Entry 3AZN (X-ray diffraction, 3.00 A resolution); this record covers chains G and I of the 10 polymer chains in the assembly.

[Chain G]
Protein: Histone H2A type 1-B/E
Source organism: Homo sapiens
UniProt: P04908 (H2A1B_HUMAN); residues 0-129 here correspond to UniProt positions 1-130 (UniProt number = residue number + 1)
Sequence (133 residues; numbered -3 to 129; the number before each row is that of its first residue; numbers below 1 keep their minus sign (Gly-3 is residue -3)):
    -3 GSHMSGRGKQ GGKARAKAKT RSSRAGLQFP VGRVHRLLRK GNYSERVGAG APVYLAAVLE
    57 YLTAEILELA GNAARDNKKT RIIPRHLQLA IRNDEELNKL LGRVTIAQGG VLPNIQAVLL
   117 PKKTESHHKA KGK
Disordered / not traced: -3 to 14, 119-129
Sequence notes: expression tag (-3 to -1)
Curated features (UniProtKB/Swiss-Prot):
  - modified residue: Ser1 (N-acetylserine), Arg3 (Citrulline), Lys5 (N6-(2-hydroxyisobutyryl)lysine), Lys9 (N6-(2-hydroxyisobutyryl)lysine), Lys13 (N6-(beta-hydroxybutyryl)lysine), Lys36 (N6-(2-hydroxyisobutyryl)lysine), Lys74 (N6-(2-hydroxyisobutyryl)lysine), Lys75 (N6-(2-hydroxyisobutyryl)lysine), Lys95 (N6-(2-hydroxyisobutyryl)lysine), Gln104 (N5-methylglutamine), Lys118 (N6-(2-hydroxyisobutyryl)lysine), Lys119 (N6-crotonyllysine), Thr120 (Phosphothreonine), Lys125 (N6-crotonyllysine)
  - cross-link (Glycyl lysine isopeptide (Lys-Gly)): Lys13 (interchain with G-Cter in ubiquitin), Lys15 (interchain with G-Cter in ubiquitin), Lys119 (interchain with G-Cter in ubiquitin)

[Chain I]
Molecule: 146-nt DNA strand
Sequence (146 nucleotides; each row starts with the number of its first residue):
     1 ATCAATATCC ACCTGCAGAT TCTACCAAAA GTGTATTTGG AAACTGCTCC ATCAAAAGGC
    61 ATGTTCAGCT GAATTCAGCT GAACATGCCT TTTGATGGAG CAGTTTCCAA ATACACTTTT
   121 GGTAGAATCT GCAGGTGGAT ATTGAT
Disordered / not traced: 146
Bound ions: Mn2+ site 1 near DG78 (its only coordinating residue here); Mn2+ site 2 near DG100 (its only coordinating residue here); Mn2+ site 3 near DG121 (its only coordinating residue here)

[How chain G and chain I interact]
Residue-residue contacts - 14 pairs, chain G then chain I:
  Arg29(G) with DG121(I), hydrogen bond to the phosphate; DG122(I), salt bridge to the phosphate
  Arg42(G) with DA111(I), hydrogen bond to the sugar; DT112(I), phosphate contact
  Val43(G) with DA111(I), sugar contact; DT112(I), hydrogen bond to the phosphate
  Gly44(G) with DA111(I), phosphate contact
  Ala45(G) with DA111(I), hydrogen bond to the phosphate
  Lys75(G) with DG131(I), phosphate contact; DC132(I), salt bridge to the phosphate
  Thr76(G) with DT130(I), hydrogen bond to the phosphate; DG131(I), hydrogen bond to the phosphate
  Arg77(G) with DT130(I), hydrogen bond to the sugar; DG131(I), hydrogen bond to the phosphate
Also at the interface, not in a pair above, chain G (10 interface residues in all): Arg35, Glu41

[In short]
Chain G and chain I form an interface of 10 and 7 residues respectively, with 8 hydrogen bonds and 2 salt
bridges. Polar pairs include Arg42(G)-DA111(I), Arg77(G)-DT130(I) and Arg29(G)-DG121(I).
Here chain G is Histone H2A type 1-B/E (Homo sapiens) and chain I is a 146-nt DNA strand. Entry 3AZN (Crystal
Structure of Human Nucleosome Core Particle Containing H4K91Q mutation) was determined by X-ray diffraction
(same publication as 3AYW, 3AZE, 3AZF, 3AZG, 3AZH, 3AZJ and 3 further entries).
